PDB entry 3FVX | X-ray diffraction, 1.50 A resolution | chains A and B

# Chain A (and B)
Molecule: Kynurenine--oxoglutarate transaminase 1
Source organism: Homo sapiens
Notes: EC 2.6.1.7, 2.6.1.64, 4.4.1.13; chain B of this document is another copy of the same molecule, construct and numbering; everything in this record applies to it too
Reference sequence: Q16773 (KAT1_HUMAN); residues 1-422 here = UniProt positions 1-422
Chain sequence (422 residues; numbered 1 to 422; the number before each row is that of its first residue):
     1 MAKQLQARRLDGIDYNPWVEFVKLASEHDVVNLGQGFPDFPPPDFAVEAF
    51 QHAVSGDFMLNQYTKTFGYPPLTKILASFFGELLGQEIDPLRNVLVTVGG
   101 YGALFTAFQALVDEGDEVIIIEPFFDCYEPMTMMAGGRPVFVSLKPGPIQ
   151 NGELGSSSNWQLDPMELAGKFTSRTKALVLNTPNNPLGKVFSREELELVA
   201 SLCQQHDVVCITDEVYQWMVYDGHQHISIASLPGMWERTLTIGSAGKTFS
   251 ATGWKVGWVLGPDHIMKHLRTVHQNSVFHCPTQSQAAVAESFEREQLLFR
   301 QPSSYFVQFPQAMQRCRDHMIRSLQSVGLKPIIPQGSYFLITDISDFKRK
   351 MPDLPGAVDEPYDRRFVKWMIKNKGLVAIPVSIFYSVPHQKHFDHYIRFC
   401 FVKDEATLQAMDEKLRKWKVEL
Not modelled in the structure: 1-3
Modified / non-standard residues: Lys-247 ((2S)-2-amino-6-[[3-hydroxy-2-methyl-5-(phosphonooxymethyl)pyridin-4-yl]methylideneamino]hexanoic acid; LLP)
Ion coordination: Na+ near His-206 (its only coordinating residue here)
UniProt features mapped onto this chain:
  - binding site (substrate): Gly-36, Asn-185, Arg-398
  - modified residue: Lys-247 (N6-(pyridoxal phosphate)lysine)
Reported in the primary citation:
  - binding site for 2-amino-2-hydroxymethyl-propane-1,3-diol: Trp-18, Gly-36, Tyr-63, Tyr-101, Phe-125, Asn-185, Tyr-216, Phe-339, Arg-398
  - Na+ coordination: His-206
  - post-translational modification sites: Lys-247

# Chain A / chain B interface
Pairs across the interface - 151 pairs, chain A then chain B:
  Gln-4(A) with Lys-176(B)
  Leu-5(A) with Leu-111(B); Lys-176(B), hydrogen bond (backbone-side chain); Val-209(B), hydrophobic; His-264(B); Ile-265(B), hydrophobic
  Gln-6(A) with Ala-110(B); His-268(B)
  Ala-7(A) with Gln-109(B); Ala-110(B), hydrogen bond (backbone-backbone); Val-112(B); Asp-113(B)
  Arg-8(A) with Asp-113(B), salt bridge; Glu-114(B)
  Arg-9(A) with Phe-108(B); Gln-109(B), hydrogen bond (side chain-backbone); Val-112(B), hydrogen bond (side chain-backbone); Ala-135(B), hydrogen bond (side chain-backbone)
  Leu-10(A) with Ala-110(B); His-268(B); Val-272(B), hydrophobic
  Ile-13(A) with Thr-271(B); Gln-274(B), hydrogen bond (backbone-side chain); Asn-275(B), hydrogen bond (backbone-side chain)
  Asp-14(A) with Thr-271(B); Gln-274(B), hydrogen bond (backbone-side chain)
  Asn-16(A) with Gln-274(B), hydrogen bond
  Val-22(A) with Lys-65(B)
  Phe-37(A) with Met-59(B), hydrophobic; Gln-62(B); Tyr-63(B), hydrophobic
  Pro-38(A) with Met-59(B); Gln-62(B)
  Asp-39(A) with Phe-58(B); Met-59(B)
  Phe-40(A) with Phe-58(B); Gln-62(B)
  Pro-41(A) with Phe-58(B)
  Pro-42(A) with Asn-61(B)
  Val-47(A) with Val-54(B)
  Phe-50(A) with Phe-50(B), hydrophobic; Val-54(B), hydrophobic; Gln-283(B)
  Gln-51(A) with Val-54(B), hydrogen bond (side chain-backbone); Ser-55(B)
  Val-54(A) with Val-47(B); Phe-50(B), hydrophobic; Gln-51(B), hydrogen bond (backbone-side chain); Val-54(B), hydrophobic
  Ser-55(A) with Gln-51(B)
  Phe-58(A) with Asp-39(B); Phe-40(B); Pro-41(B)
  Met-59(A) with Phe-37(B), hydrophobic; Pro-38(B); Asp-39(B)
  Asn-61(A) with Pro-42(B); Val-47(B); Ala-251(B); Thr-252(B), hydrogen bond (backbone-backbone); Gly-253(B), hydrogen bond (backbone-backbone); Trp-254(B), hydrogen bond
  Gln-62(A) with Phe-37(B); Pro-38(B); Ser-250(B); Ala-251(B); Thr-252(B), hydrogen bond; Gly-253(B)
  Tyr-63(A) with Phe-37(B), hydrophobic; Lys-247(B); Thr-252(B), hydrogen bond (backbone-side chain); Gly-253(B); Lys-255(B)
  Lys-65(A) with Val-22(B)
  Val-98(A) with Val-98(B), hydrophobic; Val-277(B), hydrophobic
  Tyr-101(A) with Ser-276(B); Val-277(B); Phe-278(B)
  Gly-102(A) with Ser-276(B)
  Phe-105(A) with Phe-105(B), hydrophobic; Asn-275(B); Ser-276(B)
  Phe-108(A) with Arg-9(B)
  Gln-109(A) with Ala-7(B); Arg-9(B), hydrogen bond (backbone-side chain); Met-134(B)
  Ala-110(A) with Gln-6(B); Ala-7(B), hydrogen bond (backbone-backbone); Leu-10(B)
  Leu-111(A) with Leu-5(B)
  Val-112(A) with Ala-7(B); Arg-9(B), hydrogen bond (backbone-side chain)
  Asp-113(A) with Ala-7(B); Arg-8(B), salt bridge
  Glu-114(A) with Arg-8(B), hydrogen bond (backbone-side chain)
  Pro-130(A) with Asn-275(B)
  Met-131(A) with Asn-275(B); Ser-276(B)
  Met-134(A) with Gln-109(B)
  Ala-135(A) with Arg-9(B), hydrogen bond (backbone-side chain)
  Lys-176(A) with Gln-4(B); Leu-5(B), hydrogen bond (side chain-backbone)
  Val-209(A) with Leu-5(B), hydrophobic
  Lys-247(A) with Tyr-63(B)
  Ser-250(A) with Gln-62(B)
  Ala-251(A) with Asn-61(B); Gln-62(B)
  Thr-252(A) with Asn-61(B), hydrogen bond (backbone-backbone); Gln-62(B), hydrogen bond; Tyr-63(B), hydrogen bond (side chain-backbone)
  Gly-253(A) with Asn-61(B), hydrogen bond (backbone-backbone); Gln-62(B); Tyr-63(B); Pro-281(B); Thr-282(B), hydrogen bond (backbone-backbone)
  Trp-254(A) with Asn-61(B), hydrogen bond; Pro-281(B); Gln-283(B), hydrogen bond
  Lys-255(A) with Tyr-63(B); Val-277(B), hydrogen bond (side chain-backbone); His-279(B)
  His-264(A) with Leu-5(B)
  His-268(A) with Gln-6(B); Leu-10(B)
  Thr-271(A) with Ile-13(B); Asp-14(B)
  Val-272(A) with Leu-10(B), hydrophobic
  Gln-274(A) with Ile-13(B), hydrogen bond (side chain-backbone); Asp-14(B), hydrogen bond (side chain-backbone); Asn-16(B), hydrogen bond
  Asn-275(A) with Ile-13(B), hydrogen bond (side chain-backbone); Phe-105(B); Pro-130(B); Met-131(B)
  Ser-276(A) with Tyr-101(B); Gly-102(B); Phe-105(B); Met-131(B)
  Val-277(A) with Val-98(B), hydrophobic; Tyr-101(B); Lys-255(B), hydrogen bond (backbone-side chain)
  Phe-278(A) with Asn-16(B); Trp-18(B), hydrophobic; Tyr-101(B)
  His-279(A) with Lys-255(B)
  Pro-281(A) with Gly-253(B); Trp-254(B)
  Thr-282(A) with Gly-253(B), hydrogen bond (backbone-backbone)
  Gln-283(A) with Phe-50(B); Trp-254(B), hydrogen bond
Interface residues without a listed pair, chain A (74 interface residues in all): Tyr-15, Trp-18, Val-19, Gly-36, Thr-66, Phe-67, Gly-136, Ile-265, Cys-280
Interface residues without a listed pair, chain B (74 interface residues in all): Tyr-15, Val-19, Gly-36, Thr-66, Phe-67, Gly-136, Cys-280

# Summary
Chain A and chain B each contribute 74 residues to their interface; the contacts include 37 hydrogen bonds and
2 salt bridges. Polar contacts include Arg-8(A)/Asp-113(B), Leu-5(A)/Lys-176(B) and Arg-9(A)/Gln-109(B).
UniProt lists 3 substrate-binding residues on chain A. The paper reports a binding site for
2-amino-2-hydroxymethyl-propane-1,3-diol at Trp-18(A), Gly-36(A) and Tyr-63(A) among others; Na+ coordination
by His-206(A).
Chain A and chain B are both Kynurenine--oxoglutarate transaminase 1 (Homo sapiens); the structure, Human
kynurenine aminotransferase I in complex with tris, was determined by X-ray diffraction together with 3FVS and
3FVU from the same study.
